PDB entry 3AC0 | X-ray diffraction, 2.54 A resolution | chains A and C of the 4 polymer chains in the assembly

== Chain A (and C) ==
Protein: Beta-glucosidase I
From: Kluyveromyces marxianus
Notes: EC 3.2.1.21; chain C of this document is another copy of the same molecule, construct and numbering; everything in this record applies to it too
Reference sequence: D1GCC6 (D1GCC6_KLUMA); numbering as in UniProt (aligned over 1-845)
Amino-acid sequence (845 residues; each row starts with the number of its first residue):
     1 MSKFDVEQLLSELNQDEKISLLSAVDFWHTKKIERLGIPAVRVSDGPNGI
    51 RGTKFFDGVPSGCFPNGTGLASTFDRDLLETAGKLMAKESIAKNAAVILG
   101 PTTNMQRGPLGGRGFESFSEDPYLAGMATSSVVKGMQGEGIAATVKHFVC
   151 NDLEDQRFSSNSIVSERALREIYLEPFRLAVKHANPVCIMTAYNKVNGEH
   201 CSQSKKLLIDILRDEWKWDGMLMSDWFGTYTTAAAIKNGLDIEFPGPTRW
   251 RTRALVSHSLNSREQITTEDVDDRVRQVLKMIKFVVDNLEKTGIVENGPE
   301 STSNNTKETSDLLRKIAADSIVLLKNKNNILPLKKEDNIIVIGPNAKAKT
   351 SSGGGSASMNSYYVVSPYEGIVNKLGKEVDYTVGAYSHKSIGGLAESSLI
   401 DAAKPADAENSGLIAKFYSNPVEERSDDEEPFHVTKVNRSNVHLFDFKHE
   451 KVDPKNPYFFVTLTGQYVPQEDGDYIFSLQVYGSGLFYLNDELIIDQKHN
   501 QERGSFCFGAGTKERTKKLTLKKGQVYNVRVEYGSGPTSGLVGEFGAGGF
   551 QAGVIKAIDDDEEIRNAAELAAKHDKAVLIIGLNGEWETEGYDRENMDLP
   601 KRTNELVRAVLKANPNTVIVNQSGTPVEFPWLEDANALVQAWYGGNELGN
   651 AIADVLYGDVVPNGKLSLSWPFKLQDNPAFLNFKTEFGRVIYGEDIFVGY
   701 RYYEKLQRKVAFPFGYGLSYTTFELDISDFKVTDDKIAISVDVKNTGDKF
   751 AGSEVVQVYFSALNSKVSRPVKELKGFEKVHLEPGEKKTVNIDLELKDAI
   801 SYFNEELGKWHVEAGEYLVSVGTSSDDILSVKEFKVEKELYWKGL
Disordered / not traced: 1, 540-542 (chain C: 1-2, 406-408, 450-451, 499-500, 540-544)
Residues lining bound ligands: beta-D-glucopyranose (BGC): W28, D45, R51, L99, R113, K146, H147, R157, M190, Y193, D225, W226, S356, F445, E590

== Interface between chain A and chain C ==
Contacting residue pairs (54; chain A residue first):
  Q156(A) - R263(C)  hydrogen bond
  F158(A) - H258(C)
  F158(A) - S262(C)
  S159(A) - N261(C)
  S159(A) - S262(C)
  S159(A) - R263(C)  hydrogen bond
  K195(A) - S262(C)
  K195(A) - R263(C)  hydrogen bond (side chain-backbone)
  H200(A) - S262(C)  hydrogen bond (side chain-backbone)
  H200(A) - E264(C)  salt bridge
  Q203(A) - E264(C)  hydrogen bond
  F227(A) - H258(C)  hydrogen bond (backbone-side chain)
  T229(A) - H258(C)  hydrogen bond (backbone-side chain)
  Y230(A) - H258(C)
  Y230(A) - S262(C)
  Y230(A) - E264(C)
  T231(A) - E264(C)
  T231(A) - Q265(C)
  R249(A) - A254(C)
  R249(A) - L255(C)
  R249(A) - H258(C)
  W250(A) - T232(C)
  W250(A) - L255(C)
  W250(A) - H258(C)
  W250(A) - S259(C)
  A254(A) - R249(C)
  L255(A) - R249(C)
  L255(A) - W250(C)  hydrophobic
  H258(A) - F158(C)
  H258(A) - F227(C)  hydrogen bond (side chain-backbone)
  H258(A) - T229(C)  hydrogen bond (side chain-backbone)
  H258(A) - Y230(C)
  H258(A) - R249(C)
  H258(A) - W250(C)
  S259(A) - W250(C)
  N261(A) - S159(C)
  S262(A) - F158(C)
  S262(A) - S159(C)
  S262(A) - H200(C)  hydrogen bond (backbone-side chain)
  S262(A) - Y230(C)
  R263(A) - Q156(C)  hydrogen bond
  R263(A) - S159(C)  hydrogen bond
  R263(A) - K195(C)  hydrogen bond (backbone-side chain)
  R263(A) - G688(C)
  E264(A) - H200(C)  salt bridge
  E264(A) - Q203(C)  hydrogen bond
  E264(A) - Y230(C)
  E264(A) - T231(C)
  Q265(A) - T231(C)
  G543(A) - D16(C)
  G543(A) - R253(C)  hydrogen bond (backbone-side chain)
  E544(A) - R253(C)  salt bridge
  E544(A) - A254(C)
  G688(A) - R263(C)
Also at the interface, not in a pair above, chain A (27 interface residues in all): T232, T685, F687
Also at the interface, not in a pair above, chain C (28 interface residues in all): S257, T685, F687

== Summary ==
27 residues of chain A face 28 of chain C across their interface; the contacts include 15 hydrogen bonds and 3
salt bridges. Polar contacts include H200(A)-E264(C), E544(A)-R253(C) and Q156(A)-R263(C). Ligands of chain A:
beta-D-glucopyranose.
Chain A and chain C are both Beta-glucosidase I (Kluyveromyces marxianus); the structure, Crystal structure of
Beta-glucosidase from Kluyveromyces marxianus in complex with glucose, was determined by X-ray diffraction,
deposited together with 3ABZ.
